Entry 5JQV (X-ray diffraction, 2.34 A resolution); this record covers chains A and F of the 8 polymer chains in the assembly.

[Chain A (and F)]
Protein: Bifunctional cytochrome P450/NADPH--P450 reductase
From: Bacillus megaterium (strain ATCC 14581 / DSM 32 / JCM 2506 / NBRC 15308 / NCIMB 9376 / NCTC 10342 / VKM B-512)
Notes: EC 1.14.14.1, 1.6.2.4; fragment: heme domain, residues 2-456; chain F of this document is another copy of the same molecule, construct and numbering; everything in this record applies to it too
UniProt: P14779 (CPXB_BACMB); residues 1-463 here correspond to UniProt positions 2-464 (UniProt number = residue number + 1)
Chain sequence (471 residues; numbered 1 to 471; the number before each row is that of its first residue):
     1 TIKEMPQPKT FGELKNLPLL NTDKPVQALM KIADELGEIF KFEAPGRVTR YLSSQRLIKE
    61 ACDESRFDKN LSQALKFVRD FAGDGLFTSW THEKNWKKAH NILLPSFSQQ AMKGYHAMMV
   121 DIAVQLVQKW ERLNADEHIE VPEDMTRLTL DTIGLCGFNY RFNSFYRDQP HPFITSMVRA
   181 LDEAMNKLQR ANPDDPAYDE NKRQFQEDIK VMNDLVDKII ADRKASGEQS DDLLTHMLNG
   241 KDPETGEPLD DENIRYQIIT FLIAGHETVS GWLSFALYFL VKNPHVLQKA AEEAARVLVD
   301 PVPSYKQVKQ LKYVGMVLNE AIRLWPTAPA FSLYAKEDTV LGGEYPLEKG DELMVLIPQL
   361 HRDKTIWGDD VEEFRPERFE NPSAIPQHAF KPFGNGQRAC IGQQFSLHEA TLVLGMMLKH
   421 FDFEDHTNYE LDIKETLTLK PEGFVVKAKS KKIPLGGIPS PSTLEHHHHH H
Unresolved in the structure: 1, 227, 456-471 (chain F: 227, 457-471)
Construct notes: engineered mutation V269 (Thr270 in P14779), W272 (Leu273 in P14779), I322 (Leu323 in P14779), S406 (Ala407 in P14779); expression tag (464-471)
Bound ions: fe(III) deuteroporphyrin ix Fe near C400 (its only coordinating residue here)
Residues lining bound ligands: fe(III) deuteroporphyrin ix (FDE): K69, L75, L86, F87, W96, T260, F261, A264, G265, T268, V269, W272, T327, A328, F331, S332, P392, F393, G394, Q397, R398, A399, C400, I401, G402, F405, S406
UniProt features mapped onto this chain:
  - binding site ((9Z)-hexadecenoate): Y51
  - binding site (heme): C400
  - site: T268 (Important for catalytic activity)

[Interface between chain A and chain F]
Residue-residue contacts (4; chain A residue first):
  W90(A) with A197(F)
  H92(A) with A197(F)
  K94(A) with N21(F), hydrogen bond (side chain-backbone)
  D250(A) with D23(F)
Interface residues without a listed pair, chain A (5 interface residues in all): Y334
Interface residues without a listed pair, chain F (5 interface residues in all): T22, P196

[Overview]
The chain A/chain F interface involves 5 residues from each chain; the contacts include 1 hydrogen bond. Its
one hydrogen-bonded contact is K94(A)-N21(F). Ligands of chain A: fe(III) deuteroporphyrin ix. From UniProt:
(9Z)-hexadecenoate-binding residue Y51(A) and heme-binding residue C400(A) on chain A.
Both chains are Bifunctional cytochrome P450/NADPH--P450 reductase (Bacillus megaterium (strain ATCC 14581 /
DSM 32 / JCM 2506 / NBRC 15308 / NCIMB 9376 / NCTC 10342 / VKM B-512)). Entry 5JQV (Crystal structure of
Cytochrome P450 BM3 heme domain T269V/L272W/L322I/A406S (WIVS) variant with iron(III) deuteroporphyrin IX
bound) was determined by X-ray diffraction together with 5JQU from the same study.
